PDB entry 2Z5P | X-ray diffraction, 1.65 A resolution | chain A

== Chain A ==
Name: Ferritin light chain
Source organism: Equus caballus
Reference sequence: P02791 (FRIL_HORSE); residues 1-174 here correspond to UniProt positions 2-175 (UniProt number = residue number + 1)
Amino-acid sequence (174 residues; numbered 1 to 174; the number before each row is that of its first residue):
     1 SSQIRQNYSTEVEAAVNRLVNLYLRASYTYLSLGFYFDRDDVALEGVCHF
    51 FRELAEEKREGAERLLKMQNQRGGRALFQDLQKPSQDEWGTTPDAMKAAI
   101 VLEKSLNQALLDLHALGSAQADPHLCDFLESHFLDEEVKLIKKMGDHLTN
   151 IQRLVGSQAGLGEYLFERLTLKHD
Not modelled in the structure: 172-174
Metal / ion sites: palladium ion site 1 near Glu45 (its only coordinating residue here); palladium ion site 2 near His49 (its only coordinating residue here); Cd2+ near Asp80 (its only coordinating residue here); palladium ion site 3 near Glu130 (its only coordinating residue here)
Curated features (UniProtKB/Swiss-Prot):
  - region: Glu53 to Glu60 (Catalytic site for iron oxidation)
  - binding site (Fe cation): Glu53, Glu56, Glu57, Glu60, Glu63
  - modified residue: Ser1 (N-acetylserine)

== Overview ==
Curated annotation (UniProt) lists 5 Fe cation-binding residues.
Chain A is Ferritin light chain (Equus caballus); the structure, Apo-Fr with low content of Pd ions, was
determined by X-ray diffraction together with 3FI6, 2Z5Q and 2Z5R from the same study.
